Entry 5DAC (X-ray diffraction, 2.50 A resolution); this record covers chains A and D of the 4 polymer chains in the assembly.

# Chain A
Name: Putative uncharacterized protein
From: Chaetomium thermophilum var. thermophilum DSM 1495
UniProtKB: G0SHW7 (G0SHW7_CHATD); the construct has insertions or renumbered stretches relative to UniProt, so the offset changes along the chain: 1-221 = UniProt 1-221; 1088-1090 = UniProt 222-224; 1099-1315 = UniProt 1099-1315
Amino-acid sequence (449 residues; each row starts with the number of its first residue; note: 866 numbers in that range are skipped by the numbering (no residue carries them; nothing is unmodelled there)):
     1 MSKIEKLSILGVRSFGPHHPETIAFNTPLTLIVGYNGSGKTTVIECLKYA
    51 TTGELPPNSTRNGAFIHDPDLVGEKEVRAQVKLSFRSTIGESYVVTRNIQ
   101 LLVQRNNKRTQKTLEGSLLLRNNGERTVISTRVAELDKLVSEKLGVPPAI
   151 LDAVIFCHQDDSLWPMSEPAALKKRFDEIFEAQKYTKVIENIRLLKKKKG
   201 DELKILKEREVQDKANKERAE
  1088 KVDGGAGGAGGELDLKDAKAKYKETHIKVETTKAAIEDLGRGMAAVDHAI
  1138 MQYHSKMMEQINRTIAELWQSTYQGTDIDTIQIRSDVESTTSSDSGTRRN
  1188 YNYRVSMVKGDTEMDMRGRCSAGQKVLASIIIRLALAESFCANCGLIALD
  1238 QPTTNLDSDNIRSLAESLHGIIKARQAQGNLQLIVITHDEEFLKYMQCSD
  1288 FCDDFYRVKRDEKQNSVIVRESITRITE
Unresolved in the structure: 1, 1088-1100, 1313-1315
Construct notes: linker (1091-1098); engineered mutation Gln1238 (Glu in G0SHW7)
Bound ions: Mg2+: Thr41, Gln159 (together with ATP-gamma-S)
Ligand contacts:
  - 4-(2-aminoethyl)benzenesulfonyl fluoride (AES): Thr1151, Glu1154, Leu1155, Leu1221, Ala1224, Glu1225, Gly1232, Ile1258, Arg1262
  - ATP-gamma-S (AGS; phosphothiophosphoric acid-adenylate ester), molecule 1: Arg13, Ser14, Tyr35, Asn36, Gly37, Ser38, Gly39, Lys40, Thr41, Thr42, Gly63, Ala64, Phe65, Ile66, His67, Asp68, Leu71, Gln159, Gln1238, His1275, Arg1297
  - ATP-gamma-S (AGS), molecule 2: Asp1164, Met1194, Met1201, Arg1206, Cys1207, Ser1208, Ala1209, Gly1210, Gln1211, Asn1242
What the authors report for this chain:
  - binding site for ATP-gamma-S: Ala64 to Asp68
  - binding site for the 15-nt DNA strand: Asn58, Arg61, Thr110
  - self-association interface (contacts with another copy of this molecule): Arg1204
  - mutagenesis - S1208R: abolished binding to Putative uncharacterized protein (chain A)

# Chain D
Molecule: 15-nt DNA strand
Sequence (15 nucleotides; numbered 1 to 15; the number before each row is that of its first residue):
     1 GGGGGGGGGGGGGGG

# Interface between chain A and chain D
Pairs across the interface - 8 pairs, chain A then chain D:
  Arg61(A) - DG3(D)  base contact
  Arg61(A) - DG4(D)  base contact
  Thr110(A) - DG6(D)  phosphate contact
  Gln111(A) - DG6(D)  phosphate contact
  Gln111(A) - DG7(D)  phosphate contact
  Lys112(A) - DG7(D)  phosphate contact
  Thr113(A) - DG7(D)  hydrogen bond to the phosphate
  Val133(A) - DG8(D)  phosphate contact
Interface residues without a listed pair, chain A (8 interface residues in all): Thr60, Ala134
Interface residues without a listed pair, chain D (6 interface residues in all): DG9

# Overview
Chain A and chain D form an interface of 8 and 6 residues respectively, with 1 hydrogen bond. Its one
hydrogen-bonded contact is Thr113(A)-DG7(D). The paper reports a binding site for the 15-nt DNA strand at
Asn58(A), Arg61(A) and Thr110(A); S1208R of chain A abolishes binding to Putative uncharacterized protein
(chain A).
Chain A is Putative uncharacterized protein (Chaetomium thermophilum var. thermophilum DSM 1495) and chain D
is a 15-nt DNA strand; the structure, ATP-gamma-S bound Rad50 from Chaetomium thermophilum in complex with
DNA, was determined by X-ray diffraction.
